8CGZ - chains B and E of the 5 polymer chains in the assembly; structure by X-ray diffraction, 2.53 A resolution.

[Chain B]
Molecule: Tubulin beta chain
Source organism: Ovis aries
UniProtKB: D0VWY9 (D0VWY9_SHEEP); the author numbering skips numbers that UniProt does not, so the offset changes along the chain: 1-42 = UniProt 1-42; 45-360 = UniProt 43-358; 369-455 = UniProt 359-445
Sequence (445 residues; row label = number of the first residue in the row; note: 10 numbers in that range are skipped by the numbering (no residue carries them; nothing is unmodelled there)):
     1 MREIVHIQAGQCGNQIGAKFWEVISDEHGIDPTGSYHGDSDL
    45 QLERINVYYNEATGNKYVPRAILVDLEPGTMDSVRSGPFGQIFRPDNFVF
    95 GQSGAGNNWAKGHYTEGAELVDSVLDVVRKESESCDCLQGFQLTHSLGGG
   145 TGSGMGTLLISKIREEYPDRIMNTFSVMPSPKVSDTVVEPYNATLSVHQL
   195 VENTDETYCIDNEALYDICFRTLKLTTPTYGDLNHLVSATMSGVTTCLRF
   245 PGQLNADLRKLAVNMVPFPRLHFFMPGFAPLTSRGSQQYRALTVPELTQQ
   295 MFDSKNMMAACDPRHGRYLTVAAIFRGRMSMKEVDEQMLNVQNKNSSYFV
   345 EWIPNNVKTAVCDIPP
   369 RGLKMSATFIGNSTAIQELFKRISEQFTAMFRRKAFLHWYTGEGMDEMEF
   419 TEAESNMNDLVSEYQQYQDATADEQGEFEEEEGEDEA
Unresolved in the structure: 441-455
Construct notes: conflict Cys203 (Ser201 in D0VWY9), Ile318 (Val316 in D0VWY9)
Small-molecule neighbours:
  - GDP (guanosine-5'-diphosphate): Gly10, Gln11, Cys12, Gln15, Ile16, Asp69, Asn101, Ser140, Gly142, Gly143, Gly144, Thr145, Gly146, Val171, Pro173, Val177, Asp179, Glu183, Asn206, Leu209, Tyr224, Leu227, Asn228
  - ab-8939 (UIY): Tyr202, Val238, Cys241, Leu242, Leu248, Asn249, Ala250, Asp251, Leu252, Lys254, Leu255, Asn258, Met259, Thr314, Val315, Ala316, Ala317, Ile318, Asn349, Asn350, Val351, Lys352, Thr353, Ala354, Ile378

[Chain E]
Molecule: Stathmin-4
Source organism: Rattus norvegicus
UniProtKB: P63043 (STMN4_RAT); residues 5-145 here correspond to UniProt positions 49-189 (UniProt number = residue number + 44)
Sequence (143 residues; numbered 3 to 145; the number before each row is that of its first residue):
     3 XADMEVIELNKATSGQSWEVILKPPSFDGVPEFNASLPRRRDPSLEEIQK
    53 KLEAAEERRKYQEAELLKHLAEKREHEREVIQKAIEENNNFIKMAKEKLA
   103 QKMESNKENREAHLAAMLERLQEKDKHAEEVRKNKELKEEASR
Unresolved in the structure: 3-6, 29-47, 142-145
Modified / non-standard residues: ACE (acetyl group) at position 3
Construct notes: acetylation (3); expression tag (4); engineered mutation Ala14 (Cys58 in P63043), Trp20 (Phe64 in P63043)
Curated features (UniProtKB/Swiss-Prot):
  - modified residue: Ser46 (Phosphoserine)

[Interface between chain B and chain E]
Pairs across the interface (24):
  His107(B) with Lys75(E), hydrogen bond
  Tyr108(B) with His78(E), hydrogen bond; Glu79(E); Val82(E), hydrophobic; Ile83(E)
  Leu152(B) with Glu79(E)
  Ser155(B) with Leu72(E); Lys75(E); Arg76(E), hydrogen bond
  Lys156(B) with Arg76(E)
  Glu159(B) with Leu69(E); Leu72(E); Arg76(E), salt bridge
  Gln193(B) with Lys75(E)
  Thr409(B) with Glu89(E)
  Gly410(B) with Glu89(E)
  Glu411(B) with Val82(E); Ala86(E)
  Gly412(B) with Val82(E); Lys85(E); Ala86(E)
  Met413(B) with Val82(E); Lys85(E), hydrogen bond (backbone-side chain)
  Glu417(B) with His78(E), salt bridge
Other interface residues (no listed pair), chain B (16 interface residues in all): Thr109, Arg158, Asp414

[Summary]
Chain B and chain E form an interface of 16 and 11 residues respectively; the contacts include 4 hydrogen
bonds and 2 salt bridges. Among the polar pairs are Glu159(B)-Arg76(E), Glu417(B)-His78(E) and
His107(B)-Lys75(E). Chain B binds GDP and ab-8939.
Chain B is Tubulin beta chain (Ovis aries) and chain E is Stathmin-4 (Rattus norvegicus); the structure,
tubulin-AB8939 complex, was determined by X-ray diffraction.
